Entry 6KZJ (X-ray diffraction, 1.50 A resolution); this record covers chains A and B of the 3 polymer chains in the assembly.

Chain A:
Name: Ankyrin-2
Source organism: Homo sapiens
UniProtKB: Q01484 (ANK2_HUMAN); residue numbers follow UniProt; this construct covers 1499-1570
Amino-acid sequence (76 residues; numbered 1495 to 1570; the number before each row is that of its first residue):
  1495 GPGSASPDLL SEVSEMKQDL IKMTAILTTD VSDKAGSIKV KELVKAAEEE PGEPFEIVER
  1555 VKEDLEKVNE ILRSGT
Disordered / not traced: 1495-1499, 1526-1527
Construct notes: expression tag (1495-1498)
UniProt features mapped onto this chain:
  - modified residue: Ser1500 (Phosphoserine)

Chain B:
Name: Nuclear distribution protein nudE-like 1
Source organism: Mus musculus
UniProtKB: Q9ERR1 (NDEL1_MOUSE); residues 235-281 here correspond to UniProt positions 238-284 (UniProt number = residue number + 3)
Amino-acid sequence (51 residues; row label = number of the first residue in the row):
   231 GPGSGFGTSP LTPSARISAL NIVGDLLRKV GALESKLAAC RNFAKDQASR K
Disordered / not traced: 231-234, 274-281
Construct notes: expression tag (231-234)
UniProt features mapped onto this chain:
  - region: Thr238 to Gln277 (Interaction with DISC1)
  - modified residue: Ser239 (Phosphoserine), Thr242 (Phosphothreonine)
  - lipidation: Cys270 (S-palmitoyl cysteine)
What the authors report for this chain:
  - mutagenesis - L256Q, L256Q/L263Q, L263Q: abolished localization to AIS

How chain A and chain B interact:
Residue-residue contacts - 53 pairs, chain A then chain B:
  Leu1504(A) with Glu264(B); Leu267(B), hydrophobic
  Val1507(A) with Val260(B), hydrophobic; Leu263(B), hydrophobic; Glu264(B); Leu267(B), hydrophobic
  Ser1508(A) with Glu264(B), hydrogen bond
  Lys1511(A) with Leu257(B); Val260(B); Glu264(B)
  Leu1514(A) with Val253(B); Leu256(B), hydrophobic; Val260(B), hydrophobic
  Ile1515(A) with Leu257(B), hydrophobic
  Thr1518(A) with Val253(B)
  Ile1520(A) with Arg246(B)
  Leu1521(A) with Arg246(B), hydrogen bond (backbone-side chain); Ala249(B); Leu250(B); Val253(B), hydrophobic
  Thr1522(A) with Arg246(B), hydrogen bond (backbone-side chain)
  Thr1523(A) with Arg246(B)
  Leu1537(A) with Arg258(B)
  Ala1540(A) with Arg258(B); Ala262(B)
  Ala1541(A) with Gly261(B); Ala262(B), hydrophobic
  Glu1544(A) with Lys259(B), salt bridge; Ala262(B); Lys266(B), hydrogen bond (backbone-side chain)
  Pro1545(A) with Lys266(B)
  Gly1546(A) with Lys266(B), hydrogen bond (backbone-side chain)
  Glu1547(A) with Cys270(B)
  Pro1548(A) with Leu263(B); Leu267(B), hydrophobic; Cys270(B)
  Ile1551(A) with Lys259(B); Lys266(B)
  Val1552(A) with Leu263(B), hydrophobic
  Arg1554(A) with Lys259(B)
  Val1555(A) with Leu256(B); Lys259(B)
  Asp1558(A) with Ile252(B); Asp255(B); Leu256(B); Lys259(B)
  Leu1559(A) with Leu256(B), hydrophobic
  Val1562(A) with Ile252(B), hydrophobic
  Ile1565(A) with Leu241(B); Ala245(B); Ser248(B)
  Leu1566(A) with Leu241(B), hydrophobic
  Gly1569(A) with Ala245(B)
Also at the interface, not in a pair above, chain A (34 interface residues in all): Leu1503, Met1510, Met1517, Ile1532, Lys1561
Also at the interface, not in a pair above, chain B (24 interface residues in all): Thr242, Ser265, Ala268
Interface features reported in the paper:
  - specific contacts: Glu1544(A)-Lys259(B) (salt bridge)
  - hot spots on chain B (mutagenesis) - L263Q: decreased co-localization with Ankyrin-2 (chain A)

Overview:
The interface between chain A and chain B involves 34 residues on one side and 24 on the other, with 5
hydrogen bonds and 1 salt bridge. Among the polar pairs are Glu1544(A)-Lys259(B), Ser1508(A)-Glu264(B) and
Leu1521(A)-Arg246(B). The authors report a salt bridge between Glu1544(A) and Lys259(B). From the paper:
L256Q, L256Q/L263Q and L263Q of chain B abolish localization to AIS; L263Q of chain B reduces co-localization
with Ankyrin-2 (chain A).
Chain A is Ankyrin-2 (Homo sapiens) and chain B is Nuclear distribution protein nudE-like 1 (Mus musculus);
the structure, Crystal structure of Ankyrin B/NdeL1 complex, was determined by X-ray diffraction.
